Entry 8QE8 (electron microscopy, 3.80 A resolution); this record covers chains A and B of the 8 polymer chains in the assembly.

== Chain A (and B) ==
Molecule: WD repeat-containing protein 26
From: Homo sapiens
Notes: chain B of this document is another copy of the same molecule, construct and numbering; everything in this record applies to it too
Reference sequence: Q9H7D7 (WDR26_HUMAN); the construct lacks a stretch of the UniProt sequence, so the offset changes along the chain: 1-191 = UniProt 1-191; 192-645 = UniProt 208-661
Sequence (645 residues; each row starts with the number of its first residue):
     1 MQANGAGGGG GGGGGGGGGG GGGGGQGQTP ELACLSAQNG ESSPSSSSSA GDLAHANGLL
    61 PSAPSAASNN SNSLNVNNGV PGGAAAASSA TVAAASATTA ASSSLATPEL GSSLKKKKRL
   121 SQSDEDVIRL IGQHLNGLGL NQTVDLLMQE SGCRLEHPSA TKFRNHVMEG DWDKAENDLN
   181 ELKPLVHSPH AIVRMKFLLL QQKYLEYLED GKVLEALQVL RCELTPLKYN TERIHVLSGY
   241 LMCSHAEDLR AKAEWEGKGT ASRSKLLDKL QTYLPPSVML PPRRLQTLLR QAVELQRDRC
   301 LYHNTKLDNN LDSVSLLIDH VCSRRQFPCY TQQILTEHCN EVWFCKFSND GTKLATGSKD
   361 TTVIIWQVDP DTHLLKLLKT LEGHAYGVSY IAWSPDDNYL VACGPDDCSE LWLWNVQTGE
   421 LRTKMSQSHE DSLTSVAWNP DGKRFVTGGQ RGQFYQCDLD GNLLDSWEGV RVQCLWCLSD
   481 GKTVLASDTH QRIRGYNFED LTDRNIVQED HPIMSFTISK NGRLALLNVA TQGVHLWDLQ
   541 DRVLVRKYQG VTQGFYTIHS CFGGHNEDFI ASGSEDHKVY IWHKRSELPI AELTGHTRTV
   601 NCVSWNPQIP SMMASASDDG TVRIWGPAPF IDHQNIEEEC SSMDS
Disordered / not traced: 1-121, 138-142, 151-280, 630-645
UniProt features mapped onto this chain:
  - modified residue (Phosphoserine): Ser121, Ser123
Bound ions: Zn2+: Cys300, His303, His320, Cys322

== Chain A / chain B interface ==
Contacting residue pairs (24):
  Ser123(A) with Leu316(B)
  Asp126(A) with Leu316(B); Leu317(B)
  Leu147(A) with Leu147(B), hydrophobic
  Pro281(A) with Leu317(B), hydrophobic
  Arg284(A) with Leu316(B); Leu317(B), hydrogen bond (side chain-backbone); Asp319(B)
  Leu288(A) with Ala292(B)
  Gln291(A) with Leu295(B); Gln296(B)
  Ala292(A) with Leu288(B)
  Glu294(A) with Leu295(B)
  Leu295(A) with Gln291(B); Glu294(B); Leu295(B)
  Gln296(A) with Gln291(B)
  Leu316(A) with Asp126(B); Arg284(B); Leu288(B), hydrophobic
  Leu317(A) with Asp126(B); Pro281(B), hydrophobic; Arg284(B), hydrogen bond (backbone-side chain)
  Asp319(A) with Arg284(B)
Interface residues without a listed pair, chain A (18 interface residues in all): Val127, Ile131, Leu135, Leu289
Interface residues without a listed pair, chain B (19 interface residues in all): Ser123, Val127, Ile131, Leu135, Leu289, Ile318

== Overview ==
The interface between chain A and chain B involves 18 residues on one side and 19 on the other; the contacts
include 2 hydrogen bonds. Its one hydrogen-bonded contact is Arg284(A)-Leu317(B). The Zn2+ site is built by
Cys300(A), His303(A), His320(A) and Cys322(A).
Both chains are WD repeat-containing protein 26 (Homo sapiens). Entry 8QE8 (Structure of the non-canonical
CTLH E3 substrate receptor WDR26 bound to NMNAT1 substrate) was determined by electron microscopy (same
publication as 8QBN).
